Entry 3DCX (X-ray diffraction, 2.00 A resolution); this record covers chains B and C of the 5 polymer chains in the assembly.

[Chain B (and C)]
Name: Protein of Unknown Function (DUF1696) with Pleckstrin-homology Domains
Organism: Shewanella loihica PV-4
Notes: chain C of this document is another copy of the same molecule, construct and numbering; everything in this record applies to it too
UniProt: A3QB43 (A3QB43_SHELP); residue numbers follow UniProt; this construct covers 9-124
Amino-acid sequence (117 residues; each row starts with the number of its first residue):
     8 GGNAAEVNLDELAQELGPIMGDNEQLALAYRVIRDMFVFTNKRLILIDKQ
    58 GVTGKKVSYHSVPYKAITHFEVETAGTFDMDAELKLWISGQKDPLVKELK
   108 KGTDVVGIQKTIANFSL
Disordered / not traced: 8-11 (chain C: 8-9)
Sequence notes: expression tag (8)
Modified / non-standard residues: Mse27 (selenomethionine; parent Met); Mse43 (selenomethionine; parent Met); Mse87 (selenomethionine; parent Met)
Reported in the primary citation:
  - self-association interface (contacts with another copy of this molecule); pairs are residue here / residue on that copy: His76-His67 (hydrogen bond), Lys117-Mse27 (hydrogen bond)

[Chain B / chain C interface]
Pairs across the interface - 47 pairs, chain B then chain C:
  Pro25(B) - Val113(C)
  Pro25(B) - Lys117(C)
  Ile26(B) - Gln116(C)
  Ile26(B) - Ala120(C)
  Mse27(B) - Lys117(C)  hydrogen bond (backbone-side chain)
  Gly28(B) - Lys117(C)
  Gly28(B) - Ala120(C)
  Gly28(B) - Asn121(C)
  Asp29(B) - Lys117(C)  salt bridge
  Asp29(B) - Asn121(C)  hydrogen bond (backbone-side chain)
  Glu31(B) - Leu124(C)
  Lys49(B) - Leu124(C)
  Arg50(B) - Phe77(C)
  Arg50(B) - Ala120(C)
  Arg50(B) - Leu124(C)
  Gln57(B) - Glu80(C)
  Lys62(B) - Thr81(C)
  Lys62(B) - Ala82(C)
  Lys62(B) - Gly83(C)
  Lys62(B) - Thr84(C)
  Lys63(B) - Glu80(C)  salt bridge
  Lys63(B) - Thr81(C)
  Lys63(B) - Ala82(C)
  Val64(B) - Val79(C)
  Val64(B) - Glu80(C)
  Val64(B) - Thr81(C)  hydrogen bond (backbone-backbone)
  Ser65(B) - Glu78(C)  hydrogen bond
  Ser65(B) - Val79(C)
  Tyr66(B) - Phe77(C)
  Tyr66(B) - Glu78(C)
  Tyr66(B) - Val79(C)  hydrogen bond (backbone-backbone)
  His67(B) - His76(C)  hydrogen bond
  His67(B) - Phe77(C)
  His67(B) - Glu78(C)  salt bridge
  His67(B) - Trp94(C)
  Ser68(B) - His76(C)
  Ser68(B) - Phe77(C)  hydrogen bond (backbone-backbone)
  Pro70(B) - Thr75(C)
  Pro70(B) - Leu124(C)  hydrophobic
  Ala73(B) - Thr75(C)
  Ile95(B) - Thr75(C)
  Ile95(B) - His76(C)
  Ser96(B) - Thr75(C)
  Gly97(B) - Ser96(C)
  Gly97(B) - Gly97(C)  hydrogen bond (backbone-backbone)
  Gln98(B) - His76(C)  hydrogen bond
  Gln98(B) - Trp94(C)
Other interface residues (no listed pair), chain B (25 interface residues in all): Gly24, Val69, Asp100
Other interface residues (no listed pair), chain C (21 interface residues in all): Gln98, Lys99

[In short]
The interface between chain B and chain C involves 25 residues on one side and 21 on the other, with 9
hydrogen bonds and 3 salt bridges. Polar contacts include Asp29(B)-Lys117(C), Lys63(B)-Glu80(C) and
His67(B)-Glu78(C). The paper reports a self-association interface involving His76(B) and Lys117(B).
Chain B and chain C are both Protein of Unknown Function (DUF1696) with Pleckstrin-homology Domains
(Shewanella loihica PV-4); the structure, Crystal structure of a duf1696 family protein with a
pleckstrin-homology domain (shew_0819) from shewanella loihica pv-4 ..., was determined by X-ray diffraction
(same publication as 3HSA and 3B77).
